Entry 6SPC (electron microscopy, 2.95 A resolution); this record covers chains a and p of the 21 polymer chains in the assembly.

== Chain a ==
Molecule: 16S rRNA
From: Pseudomonas aeruginosa
Sequence (1519 nucleotides; each row starts with the number of its first residue; note: 6 numbers in that range are skipped by the numbering (no residue carries them; nothing is unmodelled there)):
     2 A
     7 AAGAGUUUGAUCAUGGCUCAGAUUGAACGCUGGCGGCAGGCCUAACA
    55 AUGCAAGUC
    65 AGCGGAUAAAGGGAGCUUGCUCCUGGAUUCAGCGGCAGACGGGUGAGUAA
   115 UGCCUAGGAAUCUGCCUGGUAGUGGGGGAUAACGUCCGGAAACGGGCGCU
   165 AAUACCGCAUACGUCCUGAGGGAGAAAGUGGGGGAUCUUCGGACCUCACG
   215 CUAUCAGAUGAGCCUAGGUCGGAUUAGCUAGUUGGUGGGGUAAAGGCCUA
   265 CCAAGGCGACGAUCCGUAACUGGUCUGAGAGGAUGAUCAGUCACACUGGA
   315 ACUGAGACACGGUCCAGACUCCUACGGGAGGCAGCAGUGGGGAAUAUUGG
   365 ACAAUGGGCGAAAGCCUGAUCCAGCCAUGCCGCGUGUGUGAAGAAGGUCU
   415 UCGGAUUGUAAAGCACUUUAAGUUGGGAGGAAGGGCAGUAAGUUAAUACC
   465 UUGCUGUUUUGACGUUACCAACAGAAUAAGCACCGGCUAACUUCGUGCCA
   515 GCAGCCGCGGUAAUACGAAGGGUGCAAGCGUUAAUCGGAAUUACUGGGCG
   565 UAAAGCGCGCGUAGGUGGUUCAGCAAGUUGGAUGUGAAAUCCCCGGGCUC
   615 AACCUGGGAACUGCAUCCAAAACUACUGAGCUAGAGUACGGUAGAGGGUG
   665 GUGGAAUUUCCUGUGUAGCGGUGAAAUGCGUAGAUAUAGGAAGGAACACC
   715 AGUGGCGAAGGCGACCACCUGGACUGAUACUGACACUGAGGUGCGAAAGC
   765 GUGGGGAGCAAACAGGAUUAGAUACCCUGGUAGUCCACGCCGUAAACGAU
   815 GUCGACUAGCCGUUGGGAUCCUUGAGAUCUUAGUGGCGCAGCUAACGCGA
   865 UAAGUCGACCGCCUGGGGAGUACGGCCGCAAGGUUAAAACUCAAAUGAAU
   915 UGACGGGGGCCCGCACAAGCGGUGGAGCAUGUGGUUUAAUUCGAAGCAAC
   965 GCGAAGAACCUUACCUGGCCUUGACAUGCUGAGAACUUUCCAGAGAUGGA
  1015 UUGGUGCCUUCGGGAACUCAGACACAGGUGCUGCAUGGCUGUCGUCAGCU
  1065 CGUGUCGUGAGAUGUUGGGUUAAGUCCCGUAACGAGCGCAACCCUUGUCC
  1115 UUAGUUACCAGCACCUCGGGUGGGCACUCUAAGGAGACUGCCGGUGACAA
  1165 ACCGGAGGAAGGUGGGGAUGACGUCAAGUCAUCAUGGCCCUUACGGCCAG
  1215 GGCUACACACGUGCUACAAUGGUCGGUACAAAGGGUUGCCAAGCCGCGAG
  1265 GUGGAGCUAAUCCCAUAAAACCGAUCGUAGUCCGGAUCGCAGUCUGCAAC
  1315 UCGACUGCGUGAAGUCGGAAUCGCUAGUAAUCGUGAAUCAGAAUGUCACG
  1365 GUGAAUACGUUCCCGGGCCUUGUACACACCGCCCGUCACACCAUGGGAGU
  1415 GGGUUGCUCCAGAAGUAGCUAGUCUAACCGCAAGGGGGACGGUUACCACG
  1465 GAGUGAUUCAUGACUGGGGUGAAGUCGUAACAAGGUAGCCGUAGGGGAAC
  1515 CUGCGGCUGGAU
Differences from the reference sequence: conflict A2, A72 (G2309540 in 1359201046), A101 (G2309511 in 1359201046)
From the paper describing this entry:
  - conformationally variable residues (side-chain flip): A1486, A1487

== Chain p ==
Molecule: 30S ribosomal protein S16
From: Pseudomonas aeruginosa
UniProtKB: A0A2V4FRZ2 (A0A2V4FRZ2_PSEAI); residue numbers follow UniProt; this construct covers 1-78
Amino-acid sequence (78 residues; row label = number of the first residue in the row):
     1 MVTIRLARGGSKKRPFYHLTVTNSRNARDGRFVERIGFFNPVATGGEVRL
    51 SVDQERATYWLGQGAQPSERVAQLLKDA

== Interface between chain a and chain p ==
Residue-residue contacts (73; chain a residue first):
  C43(a) with Ser11(p), phosphate contact; Lys12(p), phosphate contact
  A44(a) with Ser11(p), phosphate contact; Lys12(p), hydrogen bond to the phosphate
  G102(a) with Arg25(p), salt bridge to the phosphate
  C104(a) with Arg25(p), hydrogen bond to the sugar
  G105(a) with Arg25(p), phosphate contact; Ala27(p), phosphate contact
  G128(a) with Arg25(p), base contact
  C129(a) with Met1(p), hydrogen bond to the base
  C130(a) with Gly64(p), hydrogen bond to the sugar; Gln66(p), hydrogen bond to the sugar
  U131(a) with Gly62(p), sugar contact; Gly64(p), sugar contact
  G221(a) with Gln63(p), hydrogen bond to the sugar
  A222(a) with Val2(p), sugar contact; Trp60(p), phosphate contact; Gln63(p), sugar contact
  U223(a) with Val2(p), sugar contact; Asn23(p), hydrogen bond to the sugar; Trp60(p), phosphate contact
  G224(a) with Asn23(p), sugar contact; Arg31(p), salt bridge to the phosphate
  A225(a) with Arg31(p), salt bridge to the phosphate
  A303(a) with Asp29(p), sugar contact; Gly30(p), phosphate contact
  G304(a) with Gly30(p), phosphate contact; Arg31(p), hydrogen bond to the phosphate
  U305(a) with Arg31(p), salt bridge to the phosphate
  A319(a) with Arg25(p), base contact
  G320(a) with Arg25(p), base contact
  A368(a) with Tyr17(p), hydrogen bond to the sugar; Arg70(p), phosphate contact
  U369(a) with Leu6(p), hydrogen bond to the sugar; Tyr17(p), sugar contact; Arg28(p), base contact; Arg70(p), salt bridge to the phosphate
  G370(a) with Arg5(p), hydrogen bond to the phosphate; Leu6(p), hydrogen bond to the phosphate; Arg28(p), sugar contact; Ser68(p), hydrogen bond to the phosphate
  G371(a) with Thr3(p), phosphate contact; Arg5(p), salt bridge to the phosphate; Ser24(p), hydrogen bond to the phosphate
  U384(a) with Arg28(p), hydrogen bond to the phosphate
  C385(a) with Arg8(p), phosphate contact; Arg28(p), salt bridge to the phosphate
  C386(a) with Arg8(p), salt bridge to the phosphate; Lys12(p), phosphate contact; Lys13(p), hydrogen bond to the phosphate
  A387(a) with Lys12(p), salt bridge to the phosphate; Lys13(p), salt bridge to the phosphate
  G444(a) with Lys13(p), base contact; Pro15(p), sugar contact
  A445(a) with Arg70(p), salt bridge to the phosphate
  A446(a) with Arg70(p), base contact; Gln73(p), sugar contact
  C468(a) with Lys76(p), salt bridge to the phosphate
  G478(a) with Lys13(p), sugar contact
  A602(a) with Phe32(p), sugar contact; Arg35(p), sugar contact
  G610(a) with Gly45(p), phosphate contact; Gly46(p), hydrogen bond to the sugar; Glu47(p), hydrogen bond to the sugar
  G611(a) with Arg14(p), hydrogen bond to the sugar; Gly45(p), phosphate contact
  C612(a) with Arg14(p), hydrogen bond to the sugar
  C618(a) with Gly10(p), hydrogen bond to the phosphate
  U619(a) with Gly9(p), phosphate contact; Gly10(p), hydrogen bond to the phosphate; Phe16(p), phosphate contact
  G620(a) with His18(p), salt bridge to the phosphate; Phe38(p), sugar contact
Also at the interface, not in a pair above, chain a (45 interface residues in all): G106, G372, A383, G443, G447, C617
Also at the interface, not in a pair above, chain p (46 interface residues in all): Ala7, Asn26, Val33, Pro41, Thr44, Tyr59, Val71

== Summary ==
Chain a and chain p form an interface of 45 and 46 residues respectively, with 22 hydrogen bonds and 13 salt
bridges. Polar pairs include C129(a)-Met1(p), C104(a)-Arg25(p) and C130(a)-Gly64(p). The paper reports
conformational variability at A1486(a) and A1487(a).
Here chain a is 16S rRNA and chain p is 30S ribosomal protein S16, both from Pseudomonas aeruginosa. Entry
6SPC (Pseudomonas aeruginosa 30s ribosome from an aminoglycoside resistant clinical isolate) was determined by
electron microscopy together with 6SPE from the same study.
